1MQN - chains D and H of the 6 polymer chains in the assembly; structure by X-ray diffraction, 3.20 A resolution.

[Chain D]
Name: Hemagglutinin HA1 chain
Source organism: Influenza A virus
Reference sequence: P03442 (HEMA_IADU3); residues 1-329 here correspond to UniProt positions 17-345 (UniProt number = residue number + 16)
Amino-acid sequence (329 residues; row label = number of the first residue in the row):
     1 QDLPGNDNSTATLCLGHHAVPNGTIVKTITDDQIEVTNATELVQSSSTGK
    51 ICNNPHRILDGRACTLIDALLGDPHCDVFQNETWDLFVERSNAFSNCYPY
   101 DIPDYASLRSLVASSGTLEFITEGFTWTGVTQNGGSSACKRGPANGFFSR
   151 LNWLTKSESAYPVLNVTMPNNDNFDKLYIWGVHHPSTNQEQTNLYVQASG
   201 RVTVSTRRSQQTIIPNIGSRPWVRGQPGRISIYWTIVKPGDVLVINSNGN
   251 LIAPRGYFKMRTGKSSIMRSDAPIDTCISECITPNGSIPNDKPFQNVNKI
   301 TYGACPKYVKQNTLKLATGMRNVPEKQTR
Disordered / not traced: 1-8, 327-329
Disulfides: Cys-52/Cys-277, Cys-64/Cys-76, Cys-97/Cys-139, Cys-281/Cys-305
Covalent attachments: N-acetylglucosamine (NAG) linked to Asn-38, Asn-81; glycan linked to Asn-165
Swiss-Prot annotation at these positions:
  - site: Arg-329 (Cleavage)
  - glycosylation (N-linked (GlcNAc...) asparagine): Asn-8, Asn-22, Asn-38, Asn-81, Asn-165, Asn-285

[Chain H]
Name: Hemagglutinin HA2 chain
Source organism: Influenza A virus
Reference sequence: P03442 (HEMA_IADU3); residues 1-221 here correspond to UniProt positions 346-566 (UniProt number = residue number + 345)
Amino-acid sequence (221 residues; each row starts with the number of its first residue):
     1 GLFGAIAGFIENGWEGMIDGWYGFRHQNSEGTGQAADLKSTQAAIDQINR
    51 KLNRVIEKTNEKFHQIEKEFSEVEGRIQDLEKYVEDTKIDLWSYNAELLV
   101 ALENQHTIDLADSEMNKLFEKTRRQLRENAEDMGNGCFKIYHKCDNACIE
   151 SIRNGTYDHDIYRDEALNNRFQIKGVELKSGYKDWILWISFAISCLLLCV
   201 VLLGFIMWACQRGNIRCNICI
Disordered / not traced: 173-221
Disulfides: Cys-144/Cys-148
Covalent attachments: N-acetylglucosamine (NAG) linked to Asn-154
Swiss-Prot annotation at these positions:
  - lipidation (S-palmitoyl cysteine): Cys-210, Cys-217, Cys-220
  - glycosylation: Asn-154 (N-linked (GlcNAc...) asparagine)

[How chain D and chain H interact]
Residue-residue contacts (12; chain D residue first):
  Lys-27(D) / Arg-54(H)
  Thr-28(D) / Arg-54(H)  hydrogen bond (backbone-side chain)
  Ile-29(D) / Lys-51(H)
  Ile-29(D) / Glu-103(H)
  Thr-30(D) / Gln-47(H)
  Thr-30(D) / Arg-50(H)  hydrogen bond (backbone-side chain)
  Thr-30(D) / Lys-51(H)
  Thr-30(D) / His-106(H)
  Asp-31(D) / Arg-50(H)  salt bridge
  Asp-31(D) / Arg-54(H)
  Asp-32(D) / Arg-54(H)
  Lys-310(D) / Asn-60(H)
Other interface residues (no listed pair), chain H (8 interface residues in all): Leu-110

[Summary]
7 residues of chain D face 8 of chain H across their interface; the contacts include 2 hydrogen bonds and 1
salt bridge. Polar pairs include Asp-31(D)/Arg-50(H), Thr-28(D)/Arg-54(H) and Thr-30(D)/Arg-50(H). Covalently
linked N-acetylglucosamine: at Asn-38(D) and Asn-81(D). N-acetylglucosamine is covalently linked to
Asn-154(H).
Here chain D is Hemagglutinin HA1 chain and chain H is Hemagglutinin HA2 chain, both from Influenza A virus.
Entry 1MQN (BHA/LSTc) was determined by X-ray diffraction, deposited together with 1MQL and 1MQM.
